Entry 5L68 (X-ray diffraction, 2.80 A resolution); this record covers chains S and T of the 28 polymer chains in the assembly.

Chain S:
Molecule: Proteasome subunit alpha type-6
Organism: Saccharomyces cerevisiae (strain ATCC 204508 / S288c)
Notes: EC 3.4.25.1
UniProtKB: P40302 (PSA6_YEAST); residues 0-233 here correspond to UniProt positions 1-234 (UniProt number = residue number + 1)
Amino-acid sequence (234 residues; row label = number of the first residue in the row; numbering starts at 0):
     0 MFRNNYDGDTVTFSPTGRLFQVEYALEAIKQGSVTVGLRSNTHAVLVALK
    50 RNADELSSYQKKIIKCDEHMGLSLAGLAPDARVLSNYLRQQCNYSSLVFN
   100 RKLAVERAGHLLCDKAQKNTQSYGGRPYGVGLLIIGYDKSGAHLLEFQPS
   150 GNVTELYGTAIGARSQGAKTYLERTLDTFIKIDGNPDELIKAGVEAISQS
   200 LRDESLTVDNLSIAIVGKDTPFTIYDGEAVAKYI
Disordered / not traced: 0-2
Curated features (UniProtKB/Swiss-Prot):
  - modified residue: Ser13 (Phosphoserine)
  - cross-link: Lys190 (Glycyl lysine isopeptide (Lys-Gly) (interchain with G-Cter in ubiquitin))

Chain T:
Molecule: Probable proteasome subunit alpha type-7
Organism: Saccharomyces cerevisiae (strain ATCC 204508 / S288c)
Notes: EC 3.4.25.1
UniProtKB: P21242 (PSA7_YEAST); residues -3 to 284 here correspond to UniProt positions 1-288 (UniProt number = residue number + 4)
Amino-acid sequence (288 residues; each row starts with the number of its first residue; numbers below 1 keep their minus sign (Met-3 is residue -3)):
    -3 MTSIGTGYDLSNSVFSPDGRNFQVEYAVKAVENGTTSIGIKCNDGVVFAV
    47 EKLITSKLLVPQKNVKIQVVDRHIGCVYSGLIPDGRHLVNRGREEAASFK
    97 KLYKTPIPIPAFADRLGQYVQAHTLYNSVRPFGVSTIFGGVDKNGAHLYM
   147 LEPSGSYWGYKGAATGKGRQSAKAELEKLVDHHPEGLSAREAVKQAAKII
   197 YLAHEDNKEKDFELEISWCSLSETNGLHKFVKGDLLQEAIDFAQKEINGD
   247 DDEDEDDSDNVMSSDDENAPVATNANATTDQEGDIHLE
Disordered / not traced: -3 to 1, 245-284
Curated features (UniProtKB/Swiss-Prot):
  - modified residue: Thr-2 (N-acetylthreonine)

How chain S and chain T interact:
Residue-residue contacts - 64 pairs, chain S then chain T:
  Asn4(S) - Leu6(T)
  Tyr5(S) - Asp5(T)  hydrogen bond
  Tyr5(S) - Leu6(T)  hydrophobic
  Thr9(S) - Arg126(T)
  Val10(S) - Gln19(T)
  Val10(S) - Asn123(T)
  Val10(S) - Ser124(T)
  Val10(S) - Val125(T)
  Val10(S) - Arg126(T)
  Thr11(S) - Leu6(T)
  Thr11(S) - Gln19(T)
  Phe12(S) - Gln19(T)
  Phe12(S) - Tyr22(T)
  Phe12(S) - Ala23(T)  hydrophobic
  Phe12(S) - Arg126(T)
  Phe12(S) - Pro127(T)
  Phe12(S) - Gly129(T)
  Ser13(S) - Tyr22(T)
  Pro14(S) - Tyr22(T)  hydrophobic
  Pro14(S) - Lys25(T)
  Thr15(S) - Lys25(T)
  Gly16(S) - Tyr22(T)
  Gly16(S) - Lys25(T)
  Gly16(S) - Ala26(T)
  Leu18(S) - Leu77(T)  hydrophobic
  Leu18(S) - Arg126(T)
  His109(S) - Arg82(T)
  Cys112(S) - Arg82(T)
  Asp113(S) - Arg82(T)  salt bridge
  Asp113(S) - Asn86(T)
  Gln116(S) - Pro79(T)
  Gln116(S) - Asp80(T)
  Gln116(S) - His83(T)  hydrogen bond
  Gln116(S) - Arg126(T)
  Thr119(S) - Arg126(T)  hydrogen bond (backbone-side chain)
  Gln120(S) - His119(T)
  Gln120(S) - Val125(T)
  Gln120(S) - Arg126(T)  hydrogen bond (backbone-backbone)
  Gln120(S) - Pro127(T)
  Gln120(S) - Phe128(T)
  Ser121(S) - Ser124(T)
  Tyr122(S) - Ser124(T)  hydrogen bond (backbone-backbone)
  Ser149(S) - Pro79(T)
  Gly150(S) - Pro79(T)
  Asn151(S) - Ile78(T)
  Asn151(S) - Pro79(T)
  Thr153(S) - Leu55(T)
  Thr153(S) - Asn60(T)
  Glu154(S) - Val56(T)  hydrogen bond (backbone-backbone)
  Glu154(S) - Lys59(T)
  Glu154(S) - Asn60(T)  hydrogen bond (backbone-side chain)
  Leu155(S) - Leu54(T)
  Leu155(S) - Leu55(T)
  Leu155(S) - Val56(T)
  Tyr156(S) - Leu54(T)  hydrogen bond (backbone-backbone)
  Tyr156(S) - Leu55(T)
  Tyr156(S) - Val56(T)
  Tyr156(S) - Pro57(T)
  Gly157(S) - Leu54(T)
  Lys168(S) - Leu54(T)
  Leu171(S) - Leu54(T)
  Glu172(S) - Ser52(T)  hydrogen bond
  Glu172(S) - Lys53(T)  hydrogen bond (side chain-backbone)
  Leu175(S) - Lys53(T)
Other interface residues (no listed pair), chain S (34 interface residues in all): Arg38, Val152, Phe178

Summary:
34 residues of chain S and 30 residues of chain T are in contact, with 10 hydrogen bonds and 1 salt bridge.
Polar pairs include Asp113(S)-Arg82(T), Tyr5(S)-Asp5(T) and Gln116(S)-His83(T).
Here chain S is Proteasome subunit alpha type-6 and chain T is Probable proteasome subunit alpha type-7, both
from Saccharomyces cerevisiae (strain ATCC 204508 / S288c). Entry 5L68 (Yeast 20S proteasome with mouse beta5i
(1-138) and mouse beta6 (97-111; 118-133) in complex with epoxyketone ...) was determined by X-ray diffraction
(same publication as 5L52, 5L54, 5L55, 5L5A, 5L5B, 5L5D and 30 further entries).
